Entry 9GM9 (electron microscopy, 7.80 A resolution (low resolution: residue-level contacts below are approximate; hydrogen-bond / salt-bridge calls are withheld)); this record covers chains B and L of the 11 polymer chains in the assembly.

[Chain B]
Name: Chromosome partition protein MukB
Source organism: Photorhabdus thracensis
UniProt: A0A0F7LRY2 (A0A0F7LRY2_9GAMM); residues 1-1482 here = UniProt positions 1-1482
Chain sequence (1482 residues; numbered 1 to 1482; the number before each row is that of its first residue):
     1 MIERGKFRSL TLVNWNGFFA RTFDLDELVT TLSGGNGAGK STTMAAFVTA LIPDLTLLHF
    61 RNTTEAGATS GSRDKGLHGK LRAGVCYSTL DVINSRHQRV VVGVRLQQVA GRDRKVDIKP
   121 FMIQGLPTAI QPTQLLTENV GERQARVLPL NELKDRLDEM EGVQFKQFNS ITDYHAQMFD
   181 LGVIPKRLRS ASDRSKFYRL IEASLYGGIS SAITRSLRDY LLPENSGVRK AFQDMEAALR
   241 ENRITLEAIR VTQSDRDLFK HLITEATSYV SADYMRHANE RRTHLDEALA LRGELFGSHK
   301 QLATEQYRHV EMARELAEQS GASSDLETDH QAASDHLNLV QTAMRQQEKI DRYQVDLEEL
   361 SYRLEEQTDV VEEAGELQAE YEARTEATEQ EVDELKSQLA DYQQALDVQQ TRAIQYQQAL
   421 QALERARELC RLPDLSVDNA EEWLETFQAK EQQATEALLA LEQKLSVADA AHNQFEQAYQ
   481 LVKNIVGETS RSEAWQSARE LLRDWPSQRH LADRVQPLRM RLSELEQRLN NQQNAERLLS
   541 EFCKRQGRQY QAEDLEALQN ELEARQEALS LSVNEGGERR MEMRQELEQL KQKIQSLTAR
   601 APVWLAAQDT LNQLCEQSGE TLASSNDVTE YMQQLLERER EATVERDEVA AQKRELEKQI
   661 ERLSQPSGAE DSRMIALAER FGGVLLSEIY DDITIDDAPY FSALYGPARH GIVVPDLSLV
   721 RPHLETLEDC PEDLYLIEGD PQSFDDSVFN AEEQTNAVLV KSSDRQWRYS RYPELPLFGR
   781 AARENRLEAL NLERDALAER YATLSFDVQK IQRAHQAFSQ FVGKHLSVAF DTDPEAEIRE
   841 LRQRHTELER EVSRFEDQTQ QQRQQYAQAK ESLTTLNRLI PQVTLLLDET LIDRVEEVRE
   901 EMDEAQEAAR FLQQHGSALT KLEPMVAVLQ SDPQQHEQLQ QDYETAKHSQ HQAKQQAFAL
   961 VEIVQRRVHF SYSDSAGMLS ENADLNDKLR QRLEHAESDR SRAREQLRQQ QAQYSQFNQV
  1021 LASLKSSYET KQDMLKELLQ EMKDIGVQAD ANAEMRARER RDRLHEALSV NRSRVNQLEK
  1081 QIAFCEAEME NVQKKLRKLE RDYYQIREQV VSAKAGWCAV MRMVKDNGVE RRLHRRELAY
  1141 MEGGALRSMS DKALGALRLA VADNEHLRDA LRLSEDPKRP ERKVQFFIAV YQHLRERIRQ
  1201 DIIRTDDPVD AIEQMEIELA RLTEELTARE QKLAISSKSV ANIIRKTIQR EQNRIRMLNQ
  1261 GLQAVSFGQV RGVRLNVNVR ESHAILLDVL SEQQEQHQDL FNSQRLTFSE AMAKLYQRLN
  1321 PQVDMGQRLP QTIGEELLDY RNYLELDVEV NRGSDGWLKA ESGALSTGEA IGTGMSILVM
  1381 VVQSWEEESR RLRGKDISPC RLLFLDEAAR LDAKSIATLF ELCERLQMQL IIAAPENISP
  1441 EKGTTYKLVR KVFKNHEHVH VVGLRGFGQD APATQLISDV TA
Disordered / not traced: 1, 312-565, 868-1081, 1469-1482
Bound ions: Mg2+: Ser41 (together with ATP)
Small-molecule neighbours:
  - ATP (adenosine-5'-triphosphate), molecule 1: Asn16, Gly35, Asn36, Gly37, Ala38, Gly39, Lys40, Ser41, Thr42, Gly76, Gly79, Lys80, Glu1407, Arg1450
  - ATP, molecule 2: Gln1269, Arg1352, Gly1363, Ala1364, Leu1365, Ser1366, Thr1367, Gly1368, Glu1369

[Chain L]
Molecule: pFB526
Source organism: Escherichia coli
Sequence (2124 nucleotides; numbered -1650 to 473; the number before each row is that of its first residue; numbers below 1 keep their minus sign (DA-1650 is residue -1650)):
 -1650 AATGTCATGA TAATAATGGT TTCTTAGACG TCAGGTGGCA CTTTTCGGGG AAATGTGCGC
 -1590 GGAACCCCTA TTTGTTTATT TTTCTAAATA CATTCAAATA TGTATCCGCT CATGAGACAA
 -1530 TAACCCTGAT AAATGCTTCA ATAATATTGA AAAAGGAAGA GTATGAGTAT TCAACATTTC
 -1470 CGTGTCGCCC TTATTCCCTT TTTTGCGGCA TTTTGCCTTC CTGTTTTTGC TCACCCAGAA
 -1410 ACGCTGGTGA AAGTAAAAGA TGCTGAAGAT CAGTTGGGTG CACGAGTGGG TTACATCGAA
 -1350 CTGGATCTCA ACAGCGGTAA GATCCTTGAG AGTTTTCGCC CCGAAGAACG TTTTCCAATG
 -1290 ATGAGCACTT TTAAAGTTCT GCTATGTGGC GCGGTATTAT CCCGTATTGA CGCCGGGCAA
 -1230 GAGCAACTCG GTCGCCGCAT ACACTATTCT CAGAATGACT TGGTTGAGTA CTCACCAGTC
 -1170 ACAGAAAAGC ATCTTACGGA TGGCATGACA GTAAGAGAAT TATGCAGTGC TGCCATAACC
 -1110 ATGAGTGATA ACACTGCGGC CAACTTACTT CTGACAACGA TCGGAGGACC GAAGGAGCTA
 -1050 ACCGCTTTTT TGCACAACAT GGGGGATCAT GTAACTCGCC TTGATCGTTG GGAACCGGAG
  -990 CTGAATGAAG CCATACCAAA CGACGAGCGT GACACCACGA TGCCTGTAGC AATGGCAACA
  -930 ACGTTGCGCA AACTATTAAC TGGCGAACTA CTTACTCTAG CTTCCCGGCA ACAATTAATA
  -870 GACTGGATGG AGGCGGATAA AGTTGCAGGA CCACTTCTGC GCTCGGCCCT TCCGGCTGGC
  -810 TGGTTTATTG CTGATAAATC TGGAGCCGGT GAGCGTGGGT CTCGCGGTAT CATTGCAGCA
  -750 CTGGGGCCAG ATGGTAAGCC CTCCCGTATC GTAGTTATCT ACACGACGGG GAGTCAGGCA
  -690 ACTATGGATG AACGAAATAG ACAGATCGCT GAGATAGGTG CCTCACTGAT TAAGCATTGG
  -630 TAACTGTCAG ACCAAGTTTA CTCATATATA CTTTAGATTG ATTTAAAACT TCATTTTTAA
  -570 TTTAAAAGGA TCTAGGTGAA GATCCTTTTT GATAATCTCA TGACCAAAAT CCCTTAACGT
  -510 GAGTTTTCGT TCCACTGAGC GTCAGACCCC GTAGAAAAGA TCAAAGGATC TTCTTGAGAT
  -450 CCTTTTTTTC TGCGCGTAAT CTGCTGCTTG CAAACAAAAA AACCACCGCT ACCAGCGGTG
  -390 GTTTGTTTGC CGGATCAAGA GCTACCAACT CTTTTTCCGA AGGTAACTGG CTTCAGCAGA
  -330 GCGCAGATAC CAAATACTGT CCTTCTAGTG TAGCCGTAGT TAGGCCACCA CTTCAAGAAC
  -270 TCTGTAGCAC CGCCTACATA CCTCGCTCTG CTAATCCTGT TACCAGTGGC TGCTGCCAGT
  -210 GGCGATAAGT CGTGTCTTAC CGGGTTGGAC TCAAGACGAT AGTTACCGGA TAAGGCGCAG
  -150 CGGTCGGGCT GAACGGGGGG TTCGTGCACA CAGCCCAGCT TGGAGCGAAC GACCTACACC
   -90 GAACTGAGAT ACCTACAGCG TGAGCTATGA GAAAGCGCCA CGCTTCCCGA AGGGAGAAAG
   -30 GCGGACAGGT ATCCGGTAAG CGGCAGGGTC GGAACAGGAG AGCGCACGAG GGAGCTTCCA
    30 GGGGGAAACG CCTGGTATCT TTATAGTCCT GTCGGGTTTC GCCACCTCTG ACTTGAGCGT
    90 CGATTTTTGT GATGCTCGTC AGGGGGGCGG AGCCTATGGA AAAACGCCAG CAACGCGGCC
   150 TTTTTACGGT TCCTGGCCTT TTGCTGGCCT TTTGCTCACA TGTTCTTTCC TGCGTTATCC
   210 CCTGATTCTG TGGATAACCG TATTACCGCC TTTGAGTGAG CTGATACCGC TCGCCGCAGC
   270 CGAACGACCG AGCGCAGCGA GTCAGTGAGC GAGGAAGCGG AAGAGCGCCC AATACGCAAA
   330 CCGCCTCTCC CCGCGCGTTG GCCGATTCAT TAATGCAGCT GGCACGACAG GTTTCCCGAC
   390 TGGAAAGCGG GCAGTGAGCG CAACGCAATT AAGTGTGTTA CAATGTAACG AAAGGGCCTC
   450 GTGATACGCC TATTTTTATA GGTT
Disordered / not traced: -1650 to 35, 82-473

[Chain B / chain L interface]
Pairs across the interface (8; chain B residue first):
  Asp180(B) - DA73(L)
  Arg187(B) - DC74(L)
  Arg189(B) - DC74(L)
  Ser226(B) - DT76(L)
  Lys230(B) - DT76(L)
  Lys230(B) - DC77(L)
  Leu1392(B) - DC74(L)
  Leu1392(B) - DC75(L)
Interface residues without a listed pair, chain B (7 interface residues in all): Gln177

[In short]
7 residues of chain B face 5 of chain L across their interface. Bound to chain B: ATP.
Here chain B is Chromosome partition protein MukB (Photorhabdus thracensis) and chain L is pFB526 (Escherichia
coli). Entry 9GM9 (MukBEF in a DNA capture state) was determined by electron microscopy (same publication as
9GM6, 9GM7, 9GM8, 9GMA, 9GMB and 9GMD).
